PDB entry 6CUO | X-ray diffraction, 1.73 A resolution | chains B and C of the 3 polymer chains in the assembly

Chain B:
Molecule: Son of sevenless homolog 1
Organism: Homo sapiens
Reference sequence: Q07889 (SOS1_HUMAN); residue numbers follow UniProt; this construct covers 566-1046
Amino-acid sequence (482 residues; row label = number of the first residue in the row):
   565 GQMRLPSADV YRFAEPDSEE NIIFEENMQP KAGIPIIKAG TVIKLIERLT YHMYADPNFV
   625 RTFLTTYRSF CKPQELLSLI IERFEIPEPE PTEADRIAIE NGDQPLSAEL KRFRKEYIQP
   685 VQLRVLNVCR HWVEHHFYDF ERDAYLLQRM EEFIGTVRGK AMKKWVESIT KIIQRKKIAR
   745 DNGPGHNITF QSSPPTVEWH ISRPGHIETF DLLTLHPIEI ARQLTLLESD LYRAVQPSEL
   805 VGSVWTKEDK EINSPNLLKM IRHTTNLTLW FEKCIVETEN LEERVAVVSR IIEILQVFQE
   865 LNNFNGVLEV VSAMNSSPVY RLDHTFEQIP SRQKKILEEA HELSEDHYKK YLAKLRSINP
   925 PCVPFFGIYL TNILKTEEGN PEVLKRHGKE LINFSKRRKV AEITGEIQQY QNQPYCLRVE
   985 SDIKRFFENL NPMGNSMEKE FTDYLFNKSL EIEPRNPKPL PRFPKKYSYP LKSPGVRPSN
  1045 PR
Unresolved in the structure: 591-596, 744-750
Differences from the reference sequence: expression tag (565)
Residues lining bound ligands: FFS (N~2~-(3-chlorophenyl)-N~4~-[(furan-2-yl)methyl]quinazoline-2,4-diamine): Val852, Met878, Asn879, Val883, Tyr884, Leu886, Asp887, Thr889, Phe890, Leu901, Glu902, His905
Reported in the primary citation:
  - conformationally variable residues (side-chain flip): Phe890
  - binding site for FFS: Phe890, Glu902

Chain C:
Molecule: GTPase HRas
Organism: Homo sapiens
Reference sequence: P01112 (RASH_HUMAN); numbering as in UniProt (aligned over 1-166)
Amino-acid sequence (167 residues; row label = number of the first residue in the row; numbering starts at 0):
     0 GMTEYKLVVV GAGGVGKSAL TIQLIQNHFV DEYDPTIEDS YRKQVVIDGE TCLLDILDTA
    60 GQEEYSAMRD QYMRTGEGFL CVFAINNTKS FEDIHQYREQ IKRVKDSDDV PMVLVGNKCD
   120 LAARTVESRQ AQDLARSYGI PYIETSAKTR QGVEDAFYTL VREIRQH
Differences from the reference sequence: expression tag (0)
Bound ions: Na+: Thr87, Thr124
Curated features (UniProtKB/Swiss-Prot):
  - region: His166 (Hypervariable region)
  - motif: Tyr32 to Tyr40 (Effector region)
  - binding site (GTP): Gly13 to Ala18, Val29 to Thr35, Ala59, Gly60, Asn116 to Asp119, Ser145 to Lys147
  - modified residue: Met1 (N-acetylmethionine), Thr2 (N-acetylthreonine), Cys118 (S-nitrosocysteine)
  - glycosylation: Thr35 (Microbial infection: O-linked (Glc) threonine)
  - natural variant: Gly12 (G12A: In CSTLO; G12C: In CSTLO; G12D: In CSTLO; G12E: In CSTLO; G12S: In CSTLO and CMEMS; G12V: In CSTLO, bladder carcinoma and CMEMS), Gly13 (G13C: In CSTLO; G13D: In CSTLO; G13R: In SFM), Gln22 (Q22K: In CMEMS), Glu37 (E37EE: In CSTLO), Thr58 (T58I: In CSTLO), Gln61 (Q61K: In NMTC2; Q61L: In melanoma), Glu63 (E63K: In CMEMS), Ser89 (S89C: Found in a patient with severe fetal hydrops and pleural effusion; uncertain significance), Lys117 (K117R: In CSTLO), Ala146 (A146T: In CSTLO; A146V: In CSTLO)
  - mutagenesis: Ser17 (S17N: Dominant negative. Prevents PLCE1 EGF-induced recruitment to plasma membrane. No effect on subcellular location of isoform 2), Asn26 (N26G: Loss of interaction with PLCE1; when associated with V-12), Val29 (V29A: No effect on interaction with PLCE1; when associated with V-12), Tyr32 (Y32F: Loss of interaction and recruitment to plasma membrane of PLCE1; when associated with V-12), Pro34 (P34G: No effect on interaction with PLCE1; when associated with V-12), Thr35 (T35S: Loss of interaction with PLCE1; when associated with V-12), Glu37 (E37G: No effect on interaction with PLCE1; when associated with V-12), Asp38 (D38N: No effect on interaction with PLCE1; when associated with V-12), Ser39 (S39C: No effect on interaction with PLCE1; when associated with V-12), Ala59 (A59T: Loss of GTPase activity and creation of an autophosphorylation site), Gln61 (Q61I: Moderately increased transformation of cultured cell lines; Q61R: Promotes interaction with SHOC2 and PP1C; Q61V: Strongly increased transformation of cultured cell lines), Ala83 (A83T: GTP-binding activity reduced by factor of 30), 4 further mutagenesis entries in UniProt

How chain B and chain C interact:
Residue-residue contacts (70):
  Trp809(B) - Gly60(C)  hydrogen bond (side chain-backbone)
  Thr810(B) - Gly13(C)
  Met824(B) - Tyr64(C)
  Ile825(B) - Glu63(C)
  Ile825(B) - Tyr64(C)
  Arg826(B) - Glu63(C)  salt bridge
  Thr828(B) - Tyr64(C)
  Thr829(B) - Glu63(C)
  Thr829(B) - Ser65(C)
  Thr832(B) - Ala66(C)
  Val875(B) - Gln70(C)
  Ser876(B) - Met67(C)
  Ser876(B) - Gln70(C)
  Asn879(B) - Asp69(C)
  Asn879(B) - Gln70(C)  hydrogen bond
  Asn879(B) - Arg73(C)  hydrogen bond (backbone-side chain)
  Ser880(B) - Asp69(C)
  Ser880(B) - Arg73(C)
  Ser881(B) - Asp69(C)  hydrogen bond (backbone-side chain)
  Ser881(B) - Arg73(C)
  Ser881(B) - Arg102(C)
  Ser881(B) - Val103(C)
  Tyr884(B) - Arg73(C)
  His911(B) - Tyr40(C)
  His911(B) - Asp54(C)  salt bridge
  His911(B) - Ile55(C)
  Tyr912(B) - Met67(C)
  Tyr912(B) - Tyr71(C)  hydrogen bond
  Lys913(B) - Glu37(C)  salt bridge
  Phe929(B) - Gln61(C)
  Phe929(B) - Tyr64(C)  hydrophobic
  Phe929(B) - Met67(C)  hydrophobic
  Phe929(B) - Tyr71(C)
  Phe930(B) - Tyr64(C)
  Gly931(B) - Gln61(C)  hydrogen bond (backbone-side chain)
  Gly931(B) - Tyr64(C)  hydrogen bond (backbone-side chain)
  Leu934(B) - Gly60(C)
  Thr935(B) - Asp57(C)
  Thr935(B) - Thr58(C)  hydrogen bond (side chain-backbone)
  Thr935(B) - Ala59(C)  hydrogen bond (side chain-backbone)
  Thr935(B) - Gln61(C)  hydrogen bond
  Asn936(B) - Pro34(C)
  Asn936(B) - Thr35(C)
  Leu938(B) - Ser17(C)
  Leu938(B) - Ala59(C)
  Leu938(B) - Gly60(C)
  Lys939(B) - Ile21(C)
  Lys939(B) - Tyr32(C)
  Lys939(B) - Pro34(C)
  Lys939(B) - Asp57(C)  hydrogen bond (side chain-backbone)
  Thr940(B) - Pro34(C)
  Glu942(B) - Ser17(C)
  Glu942(B) - Ala18(C)
  Glu942(B) - Ile21(C)
  Gly943(B) - Ile21(C)
  Gly943(B) - Gln25(C)  hydrogen bond (backbone-side chain)
  Gly943(B) - Glu31(C)
  Gly943(B) - Tyr32(C)
  Asn944(B) - Glu31(C)
  Asn944(B) - Tyr32(C)  hydrogen bond (side chain-backbone)
  Pro945(B) - Asp30(C)
  Lys963(B) - Glu31(C)  salt bridge
  Lys963(B) - Tyr32(C)  hydrogen bond (side chain-backbone)
  Glu1002(B) - Ser65(C)
  Glu1002(B) - Arg68(C)  salt bridge
  Lys1003(B) - Gln95(C)  hydrogen bond
  Thr1006(B) - Arg102(C)
  Asp1007(B) - Arg102(C)  salt bridge
  Phe1010(B) - Arg102(C)
  Arg1019(B) - Asp105(C)  salt bridge
Other interface residues (no listed pair), chain B (44 interface residues in all): Lys814, Leu822, Leu833, Pro882, Ser908, Asp910, Ile932
Other interface residues (no listed pair), chain C (36 interface residues in all): Gly12, Asp33, Leu56

Summary:
Chain B and chain C form an interface of 44 and 36 residues respectively, with 15 hydrogen bonds and 7 salt
bridges. Among the polar pairs are Arg826(B)-Glu63(C), His911(B)-Asp54(C) and Lys913(B)-Glu37(C). Chain B
binds compound FFS. The paper reports a binding site for FFS at Phe890(B) and Glu902(B); conformational
variability at Phe890(B).
Here chain B is Son of sevenless homolog 1 and chain C is GTPase HRas, both from Homo sapiens. Entry 6CUO
(Ras:SOS:Ras in complex with a small molecule activator) was determined by X-ray diffraction (same publication
as 6CUP and 6CUR).
